6TKZ - chains B and A of the 4 polymer chains in the assembly; structure by X-ray diffraction, 2.64 A resolution.

# Chain B (and A)
Molecule: Dedicator of cytokinesis protein 10
Organism: Homo sapiens
Notes: chain A of this document is another copy of the same molecule, construct and numbering; everything in this record applies to it too
Reference sequence: Q96BY6 (DOC10_HUMAN); residue numbers follow UniProt; this construct covers 1694-2151
Sequence (458 residues; each row starts with the number of its first residue):
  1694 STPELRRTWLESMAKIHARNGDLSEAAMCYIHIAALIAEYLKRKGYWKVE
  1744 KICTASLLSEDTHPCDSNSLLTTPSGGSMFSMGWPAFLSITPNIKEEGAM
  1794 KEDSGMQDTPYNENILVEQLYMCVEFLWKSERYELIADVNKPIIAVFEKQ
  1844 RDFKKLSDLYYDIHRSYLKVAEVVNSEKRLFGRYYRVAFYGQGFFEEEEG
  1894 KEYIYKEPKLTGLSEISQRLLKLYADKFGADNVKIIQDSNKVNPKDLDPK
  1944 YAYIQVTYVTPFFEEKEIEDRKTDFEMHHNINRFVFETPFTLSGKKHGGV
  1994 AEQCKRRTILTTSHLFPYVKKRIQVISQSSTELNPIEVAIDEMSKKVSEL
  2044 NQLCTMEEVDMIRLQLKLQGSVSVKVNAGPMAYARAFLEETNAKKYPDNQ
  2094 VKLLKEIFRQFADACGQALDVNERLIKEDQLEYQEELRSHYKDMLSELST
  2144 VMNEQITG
Not modelled in the structure: 1741-1772, 1795-1803, 2151 (chain A: 1694, 1741-1769, 1793-1803)
Reported in the primary citation:
  - specificity-determining residues: Arg1876, Arg2056 (proposed by the authors, not directly observed)

# How chain B and chain A interact
Pairs across the interface (22):
  Gln1885(B) with Gly1791(A)
  Lys1934(B) with Ile2019(A)
  Glu1957(B) with Asn1936(A)
  Arg1976(B) with Asn1936(A)
  Ile2019(B) with Gln2017(A); Ile2019(A)
  Ser2020(B) with Ile2019(A)
  Gln2021(B) with Ile2019(A), hydrogen bond (backbone-backbone); Ser2020(A); Gln2021(A), hydrogen bond (backbone-backbone)
  Ser2022(B) with Gln2021(A)
  Ser2023(B) with Gln2021(A), hydrogen bond (backbone-backbone); Ser2022(A); Ser2023(A), hydrogen bond (backbone-backbone)
  Thr2024(B) with Ser2023(A)
  Lys2087(B) with Tyr2089(A); Pro2090(A); Asp2091(A), hydrogen bond (backbone-backbone)
  Lys2088(B) with Pro2090(A)
  Tyr2089(B) with Pro2090(A)
  Pro2090(B) with Pro2090(A)
  Asp2091(B) with Lys2088(A), hydrogen bond (backbone-backbone)
Other interface residues (no listed pair), chain B (16 interface residues in all): Glu1960
Other interface residues (no listed pair), chain A (18 interface residues in all): Trp1777, Lys1788, Lys1934, Val2018, Lys2087, Asn2092

# In short
16 residues of chain B face 18 of chain A across their interface, with 6 hydrogen bonds. Backbone hydrogen
bonds pair Gln2021(B)-Ile2019(A), Gln2021(B)-Gln2021(A) and Ser2023(B)-Gln2021(A). From the paper: specificity
determinants Arg1876(B) and Arg2056(B).
Both chains are Dedicator of cytokinesis protein 10 (Homo sapiens). Entry 6TKZ (Crystal structure of the DHR2
domain of DOCK10 in complex with CDC42) was determined by X-ray diffraction together with 6TKY from the same
study.
